Entry 1IWP (X-ray diffraction, 2.10 A resolution); this record covers chains A and G of the 6 polymer chains in the assembly.

[Chain A]
Protein: Glycerol Dehydratase Alpha subunit
Organism: Klebsiella pneumoniae
Notes: EC 4.2.1.30
Reference sequence: Q59476 (Q59476_KLEPN); residues 1-555 here = UniProt positions 1-555
Sequence (555 residues; each row starts with the number of its first residue):
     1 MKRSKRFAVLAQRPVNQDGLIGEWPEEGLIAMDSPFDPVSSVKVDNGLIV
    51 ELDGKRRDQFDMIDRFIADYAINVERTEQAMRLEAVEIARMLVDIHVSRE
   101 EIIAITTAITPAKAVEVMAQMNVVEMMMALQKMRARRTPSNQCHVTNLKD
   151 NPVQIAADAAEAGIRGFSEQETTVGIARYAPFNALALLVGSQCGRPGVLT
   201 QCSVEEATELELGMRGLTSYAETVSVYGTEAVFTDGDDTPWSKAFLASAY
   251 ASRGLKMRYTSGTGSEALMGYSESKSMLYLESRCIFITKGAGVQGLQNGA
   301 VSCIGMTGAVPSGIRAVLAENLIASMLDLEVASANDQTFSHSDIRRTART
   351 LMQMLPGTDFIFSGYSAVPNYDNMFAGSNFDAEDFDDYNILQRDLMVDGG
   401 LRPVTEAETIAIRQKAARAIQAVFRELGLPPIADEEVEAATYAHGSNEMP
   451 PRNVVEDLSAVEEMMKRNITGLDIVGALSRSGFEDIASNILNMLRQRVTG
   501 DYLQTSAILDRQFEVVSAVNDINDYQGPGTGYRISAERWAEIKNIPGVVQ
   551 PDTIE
Metal / ion sites: K+: Q142, E171, E222, Q297, S363 (together with s-1,2-propanediol)
Small-molecule neighbours:
  - cobalamin (B12): T173, V174, G175, I176, A177, S203, V204, E205, E206, T223, S225, Y227, D235, G236, S265, L268, M269, S302, C303, Q337, M374, F375, A376
  - s-1,2-propanediol (PGO): H144, E171, E222, T223, Q297, V301, S302, D336, Q337, S363, G364, F375

[Chain G]
Protein: Glycerol Dehydratase Gamma subunit
Organism: Klebsiella pneumoniae
Notes: EC 4.2.1.30
Reference sequence: Q59475 (Q59475_KLEPN); residues 1-141 here = UniProt positions 1-141
Sequence (141 residues; each row starts with the number of its first residue):
     1 MSEKTMRVQDYPLATRCPEHILTPTGKPLTDITLEKVLSGEVGPQDVRIS
    51 RQTLEYQAQIAEQMQRHAVARNFRRAAELIAIPDERILAIYNALRPFRSS
   101 QAELLAIADELEHTWHATVNAAFVRESAEVYQQRHKLRKGS
Unresolved in the structure: 1-3

[Interface between chain A and chain G]
Residue-residue contacts (136):
  F60(A) - R134(G)  hydrogen bond (backbone-side chain)
  D61(A) - R134(G)
  M62(A) - V130(G)  hydrophobic
  M62(A) - R134(G)
  M62(A) - K136(G)
  R65(A) - E129(G)  salt bridge
  R65(A) - V130(G)
  R65(A) - Q133(G)
  D69(A) - R71(G)
  Y70(A) - R71(G)  hydrogen bond (backbone-side chain)
  Y70(A) - F123(G)
  Y70(A) - E126(G)  hydrogen bond
  E205(A) - R95(G)  salt bridge
  E206(A) - Y91(G)
  A207(A) - L88(G)
  A207(A) - Y91(G)
  A207(A) - N92(G)
  A207(A) - R95(G)
  L210(A) - L88(G)  hydrophobic
  M214(A) - R48(G)  hydrogen bond (backbone-side chain)
  M214(A) - D84(G)
  M214(A) - I87(G)  hydrophobic
  E230(A) - R134(G)  salt bridge
  T234(A) - F97(G)
  T234(A) - K136(G)  hydrogen bond
  D237(A) - R95(G)  salt bridge
  D237(A) - P96(G)
  D237(A) - R98(G)  salt bridge
  D238(A) - Y91(G)  hydrogen bond
  D238(A) - R95(G)  salt bridge
  D238(A) - P96(G)
  T239(A) - Y131(G)  hydrogen bond
  W241(A) - F123(G)
  W241(A) - E126(G)  hydrogen bond
  W241(A) - S127(G)
  W241(A) - V130(G)  hydrophobic
  W241(A) - Y131(G)
  S242(A) - Y91(G)
  S242(A) - L94(G)
  S242(A) - R95(G)
  S242(A) - Y131(G)
  A244(A) - R75(G)  hydrogen bond (backbone-side chain)
  A244(A) - F123(G)  hydrophobic
  F245(A) - R75(G)
  F245(A) - L79(G)  hydrophobic
  F245(A) - I87(G)
  F245(A) - I90(G)  hydrophobic
  F245(A) - Y91(G)
  F245(A) - L94(G)  hydrophobic
  F245(A) - N120(G)
  F245(A) - F123(G)  hydrophobic
  L246(A) - Y91(G)
  S248(A) - N72(G)
  S248(A) - R75(G)  hydrogen bond
  S248(A) - A76(G)  hydrogen bond (side chain-backbone)
  S248(A) - L79(G)
  A249(A) - I87(G)  hydrophobic
  A251(A) - I49(G)
  A251(A) - L54(G)
  A251(A) - A76(G)  hydrophobic
  S252(A) - I49(G)
  S252(A) - A76(G)
  S252(A) - L79(G)
  S252(A) - I80(G)
  R253(A) - R48(G)
  R253(A) - I49(G)
  R253(A) - L79(G)  hydrogen bond (side chain-backbone)
  R253(A) - I80(G)
  R253(A) - I82(G)  hydrogen bond (side chain-backbone)
  R253(A) - P83(G)
  R253(A) - D84(G)  salt bridge
  R253(A) - I87(G)
  G254(A) - I49(G)
  K289(A) - A68(G)
  G290(A) - R71(G)
  A291(A) - N72(G)
  G292(A) - A68(G)
  G292(A) - V69(G)
  G292(A) - N72(G)  hydrogen bond (backbone-side chain)
  D328(A) - R66(G)  salt bridge
  L472(A) - V42(G)
  L472(A) - G43(G)
  L472(A) - P44(G)
  V475(A) - L34(G)  hydrophobic
  G476(A) - L38(G)
  S479(A) - L38(G)
  E484(A) - L34(G)
  A487(A) - L34(G)  hydrophobic
  S488(A) - L34(G)
  L491(A) - I32(G)  hydrophobic
  L491(A) - T33(G)
  L491(A) - L34(G)
  L491(A) - V37(G)  hydrophobic
  L494(A) - V47(G)
  R495(A) - L29(G)  hydrogen bond (side chain-backbone)
  R495(A) - I32(G)  hydrogen bond (side chain-backbone)
  R497(A) - V47(G)
  R497(A) - R48(G)
  R497(A) - I49(G)  hydrogen bond (backbone-backbone)
  V498(A) - I21(G)
  V498(A) - T23(G)
  V498(A) - V47(G)  hydrophobic
  V498(A) - R48(G)
  V498(A) - I49(G)
  V498(A) - T53(G)
  T499(A) - A14(G)
  T499(A) - I21(G)
  T499(A) - L29(G)
  T499(A) - T53(G)
  T499(A) - Q57(G)  hydrogen bond (backbone-side chain)
  G500(A) - I49(G)
  G500(A) - Q57(G)  hydrogen bond (backbone-side chain)
  D501(A) - Y11(G)  hydrogen bond (backbone-side chain)
  D501(A) - P12(G)
  D501(A) - L13(G)  hydrogen bond (side chain-backbone)
  D501(A) - A14(G)  hydrogen bond (side chain-backbone)
  D501(A) - Q57(G)  hydrogen bond
  L503(A) - I49(G)  hydrophobic
  L503(A) - L54(G)  hydrophobic
  L503(A) - F73(G)  hydrophobic
  Q504(A) - Y11(G)
  Q504(A) - Q57(G)
  Q504(A) - I60(G)
  Q504(A) - A61(G)
  Q504(A) - F73(G)
  T505(A) - R66(G)  hydrogen bond
  E514(A) - P12(G)
  E514(A) - T15(G)
  V515(A) - Y11(G)
  V515(A) - P12(G)  hydrophobic
  S517(A) - Y11(G)  hydrogen bond
  A518(A) - R66(G)
  V519(A) - Y11(G)  hydrophobic
  V519(A) - I60(G)  hydrophobic
  N520(A) - Y11(G)
  N520(A) - P12(G)
Also at the interface, not in a pair above, chain A (64 interface residues in all): R99, A135, E211, K243, A247, V293, Q294, T470
Also at the interface, not in a pair above, chain G (61 interface residues in all): V8, L22, D46, M64

[In short]
The interface between chain A and chain G involves 64 residues on one side and 61 on the other, with 25
hydrogen bonds and 8 salt bridges. Polar pairs include R65(A)-E129(G), E205(A)-R95(G) and E230(A)-R134(G).
Ligands of chain A: s-1,2-propanediol and cobalamin.
Chain A is Glycerol Dehydratase Alpha subunit and chain G is Glycerol Dehydratase Gamma subunit, both from
Klebsiella pneumoniae; the structure, Glycerol Dehydratase-cyanocobalamin Complex of Klebsiella pneumoniae,
was determined by X-ray diffraction.
